PDB entry 4UVJ | X-ray diffraction, 2.10 A resolution | chains A and B

== Chain A (and B) ==
Molecule: Cohesin subunit SCC3
From: Saccharomyces cerevisiae
Notes: fragment: c-terminal domain; chain B of this document is another copy of the same molecule, construct and numbering; everything in this record applies to it too
UniProt: P40541 (SCC3_YEAST); residue numbers follow UniProt; this construct covers 674-1072
Chain sequence (406 residues; row label = number of the first residue in the row):
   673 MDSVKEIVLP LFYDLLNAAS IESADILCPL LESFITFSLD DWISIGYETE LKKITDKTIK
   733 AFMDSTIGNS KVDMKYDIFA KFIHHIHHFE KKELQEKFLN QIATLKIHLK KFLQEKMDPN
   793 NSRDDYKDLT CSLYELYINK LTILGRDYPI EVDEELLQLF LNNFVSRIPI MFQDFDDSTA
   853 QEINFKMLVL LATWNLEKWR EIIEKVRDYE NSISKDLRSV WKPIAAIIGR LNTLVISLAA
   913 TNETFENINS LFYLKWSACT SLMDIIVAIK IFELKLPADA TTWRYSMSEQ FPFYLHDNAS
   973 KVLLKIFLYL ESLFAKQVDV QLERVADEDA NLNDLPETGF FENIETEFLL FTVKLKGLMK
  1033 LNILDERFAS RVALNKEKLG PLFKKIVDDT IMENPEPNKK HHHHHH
Unresolved in the structure: 673, 693-697, 711-719, 881-888, 1060-1078
Differences from the reference sequence: expression tag (673, 1073-1078)
Reported in the primary citation:
  - mutagenesis - R1043L: unchanged binding to Wapl
  - mutagenesis - R1043L: unchanged binding to Scc1
  - mutagenesis - R996S, R1043L: increased growth in response to lack of Eco1 (citing earlier work)

== Chain A / chain B interface ==
Contacting residue pairs (30):
  Lys677(A) - Arg818(B)  hydrogen bond (side chain-backbone)
  Glu678(A) - His756(B)
  Glu678(A) - His760(B)  salt bridge
  Tyr685(A) - Leu1022(B)  hydrophobic
  Leu688(A) - Leu1021(B)  hydrophobic
  Leu688(A) - Leu1022(B)  hydrophobic
  Asn689(A) - Asn1015(B)
  Asn689(A) - Thr1018(B)
  Ser692(A) - Asn1015(B)
  Ser692(A) - Glu1017(B)
  Ser692(A) - Thr1018(B)  hydrogen bond
  Leu703(A) - Leu1054(B)  hydrophobic
  Glu704(A) - Lys1057(B)
  Ile707(A) - Ile1058(B)  hydrophobic
  His756(A) - Glu678(B)
  His760(A) - Glu678(B)  salt bridge
  Arg818(A) - Lys677(B)  hydrogen bond (backbone-side chain)
  Trp866(A) - Lys677(B)
  Asn1015(A) - Ser692(B)  hydrogen bond
  Glu1017(A) - Ser692(B)
  Thr1018(A) - Asn689(B)  hydrogen bond
  Thr1018(A) - Ser692(B)  hydrogen bond
  Leu1021(A) - Leu688(B)  hydrophobic
  Leu1022(A) - Leu688(B)  hydrophobic
  Leu1054(A) - Ala691(B)  hydrophobic
  Leu1054(A) - Leu703(B)  hydrophobic
  Leu1054(A) - Ile707(B)  hydrophobic
  Lys1057(A) - Glu704(B)
  Lys1057(A) - Ile707(B)
  Ile1058(A) - Ile707(B)
Other interface residues (no listed pair), chain A (26 interface residues in all): Phe684, Ala691, Ser710, Val1025, Lys1026
Other interface residues (no listed pair), chain B (27 interface residues in all): Phe684, Tyr685, Cys700, Trp866, Val1025, Lys1026, Lys1032

== Overview ==
The interface between chain A and chain B involves 26 residues on one side and 27 on the other, with 6
hydrogen bonds and 2 salt bridges. Polar contacts include Glu678(A)-His760(B), Lys677(A)-Arg818(B) and
Ser692(A)-Thr1018(B). From the paper: R996S and R1043L of chain A increase growth in response to lack of Eco1;
R1043L of chain A leaves binding to Wapl unchanged.
Chain A and chain B are both Cohesin subunit SCC3 (Saccharomyces cerevisiae); the structure, Cohesin subunit
Scc3 from yeast, 674-1072, was determined by X-ray diffraction, deposited together with 4UVK.
